6AZ6 - chains A and B; structure by X-ray diffraction, 1.91 A resolution.

== Chain A (and B) ==
Name: GntR family transcriptional regulator
Source organism: Streptococcus agalactiae
Notes: chain B of this document is another copy of the same molecule, construct and numbering; everything in this record applies to it too
UniProt: X5K3J9 (X5K3J9_STRAG); numbering as in UniProt (aligned over 1-223)
Amino-acid sequence (223 residues; row label = number of the first residue in the row):
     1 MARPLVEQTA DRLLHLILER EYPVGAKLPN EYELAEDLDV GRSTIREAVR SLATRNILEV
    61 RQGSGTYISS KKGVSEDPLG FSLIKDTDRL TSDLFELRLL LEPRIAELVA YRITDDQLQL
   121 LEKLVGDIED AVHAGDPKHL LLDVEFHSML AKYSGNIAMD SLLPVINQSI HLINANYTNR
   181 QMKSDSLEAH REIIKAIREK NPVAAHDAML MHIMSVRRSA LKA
Disordered / not traced: 1-4, 175-181, 221-223 (chain B: 1-4, 174-183, 220-223)
Modified positions: Mse1 (selenomethionine); Mse149, Mse159, Mse182, Mse209, Mse211, Mse214 (selenomethionine; parent Met)

== How chain A and chain B interact ==
Residue-residue contacts (71; chain A residue first):
  Leu14(A) - Ser82(B)
  Leu14(A) - Leu83(B)  hydrophobic
  Leu18(A) - Ser82(B)
  Leu18(A) - Leu83(B)  hydrophobic
  Leu18(A) - Lys85(B)  hydrogen bond (backbone-side chain)
  Glu19(A) - Lys85(B)  salt bridge
  Arg55(A) - Glu76(B)  salt bridge
  Arg55(A) - Asp77(B)  salt bridge
  Arg55(A) - Ser82(B)
  Lys72(A) - Gly80(B)
  Lys72(A) - Leu83(B)
  Gly73(A) - Asp77(B)
  Gly73(A) - Pro78(B)
  Gly73(A) - Gly80(B)
  Val74(A) - Pro78(B)
  Val74(A) - Leu79(B)
  Val74(A) - Gly80(B)
  Asp77(A) - Gly73(B)
  Pro78(A) - Val74(B)
  Pro78(A) - Pro78(B)
  Leu79(A) - Val74(B)
  Gly80(A) - Lys72(B)
  Gly80(A) - Gly73(B)
  Gly80(A) - Val74(B)
  Phe81(A) - Ser161(B)
  Ser82(A) - Leu14(B)
  Ser82(A) - Leu18(B)
  Ser82(A) - Arg55(B)  hydrogen bond
  Leu83(A) - Leu14(B)  hydrophobic
  Leu83(A) - Leu18(B)
  Leu83(A) - Lys72(B)
  Leu83(A) - Gly73(B)
  Ile84(A) - Ile157(B)  hydrophobic
  Lys85(A) - Leu18(B)  hydrogen bond (side chain-backbone)
  Lys85(A) - Glu19(B)
  Lys85(A) - Glu21(B)  salt bridge
  Arg89(A) - Gly155(B)  hydrogen bond (side chain-backbone)
  Arg89(A) - Ile157(B)
  Asp93(A) - Gly155(B)
  Asp93(A) - Asn156(B)  hydrogen bond (backbone-side chain)
  Asp93(A) - Ile157(B)  hydrogen bond (side chain-backbone)
  Leu94(A) - Ala158(B)  hydrophobic
  Glu96(A) - Arg104(B)  salt bridge
  Glu96(A) - Leu108(B)
  Glu96(A) - Asn156(B)  hydrogen bond
  Leu97(A) - Leu101(B)  hydrophobic
  Leu97(A) - Ala158(B)  hydrophobic
  Leu97(A) - Mse159(B)
  Leu100(A) - Leu100(B)
  Leu100(A) - Leu101(B)  hydrophobic
  Leu100(A) - Arg104(B)
  Leu100(A) - Mse159(B)  hydrophobic
  Leu101(A) - Leu100(B)  hydrophobic
  Leu101(A) - Leu101(B)  hydrophobic
  Arg104(A) - Glu96(B)  salt bridge
  Arg104(A) - Leu100(B)
  Leu108(A) - Glu96(B)
  Arg112(A) - Arg89(B)
  Gly155(A) - Arg89(B)  hydrogen bond (backbone-side chain)
  Gly155(A) - Asp93(B)
  Asn156(A) - Asp93(B)  hydrogen bond (side chain-backbone)
  Asn156(A) - Glu96(B)  hydrogen bond
  Asn156(A) - Leu97(B)
  Ile157(A) - Arg89(B)
  Ile157(A) - Asp93(B)  hydrogen bond (backbone-side chain)
  Ala158(A) - Leu94(B)  hydrophobic
  Ala158(A) - Leu97(B)  hydrophobic
  Mse159(A) - Leu97(B)
  Ser161(A) - Phe81(B)
  Leu162(A) - Leu97(B)  hydrophobic
  Leu162(A) - Leu162(B)  hydrophobic
Also at the interface, not in a pair above, chain A (36 interface residues in all): Ile57, Leu90, Val165
Also at the interface, not in a pair above, chain B (38 interface residues in all): Ile57, Ile84, Leu90, Arg112, Val165

== In short ==
Chain A and chain B form an interface of 36 and 38 residues respectively, with 11 hydrogen bonds and 6 salt
bridges. Polar contacts include Glu19(A)-Lys85(B), Arg55(A)-Glu76(B) and Arg55(A)-Asp77(B).
Chain A and chain B are both GntR family transcriptional regulator (Streptococcus agalactiae); the structure,
Streptococcus agalactiae GntR, was determined by X-ray diffraction, deposited together with 6AYH and 6AZH.
